Entry 8DOK (electron microscopy, 3.20 A resolution); this record covers chains A and M of the 18 polymer chains in the assembly.

Chain A:
Protein: CRF-1_AE T/F100 Env gp120
Source organism: Human immunodeficiency virus 1
Reference sequence: A0A140EMT3 (A0A140EMT3_9HIV1); the construct lacks a stretch of the UniProt sequence and is renumbered around it, so the offset changes along the chain: 30-134 = UniProt 29-133; 152-185 = UniProt 153-186; 188-309 = UniProt 196-317; 312-321 = UniProt 318-327; 4 more segments
Chain sequence (486 residues; each row starts with the number of its first residue; note: 33 numbers in that range are skipped by the numbering (no residue carries them; nothing is unmodelled there); a row labelled like 134A-134S holds insertion residues (134A, then the next letters in order)):
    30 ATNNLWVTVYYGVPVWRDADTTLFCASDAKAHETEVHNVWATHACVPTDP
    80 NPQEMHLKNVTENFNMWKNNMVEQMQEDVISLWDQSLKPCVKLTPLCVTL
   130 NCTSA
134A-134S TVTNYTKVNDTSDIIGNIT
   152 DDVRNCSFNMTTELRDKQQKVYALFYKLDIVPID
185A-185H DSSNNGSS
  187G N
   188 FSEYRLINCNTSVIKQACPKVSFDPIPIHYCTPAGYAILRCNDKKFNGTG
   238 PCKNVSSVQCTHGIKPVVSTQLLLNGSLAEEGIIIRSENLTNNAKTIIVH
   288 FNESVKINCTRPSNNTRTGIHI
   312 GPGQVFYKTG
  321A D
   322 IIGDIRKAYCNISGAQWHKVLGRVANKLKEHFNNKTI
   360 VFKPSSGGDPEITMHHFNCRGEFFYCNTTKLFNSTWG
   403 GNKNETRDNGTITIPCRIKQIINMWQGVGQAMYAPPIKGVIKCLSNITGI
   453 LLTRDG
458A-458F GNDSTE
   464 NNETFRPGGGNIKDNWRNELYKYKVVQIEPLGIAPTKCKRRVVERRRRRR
Unresolved in the structure: 30-32, 134A-134S, 185A-185H, 403-406, 458A-458F, 505-513
Sequence notes: conflict Cys501 (Ala502 in A0A140EMT3); expression tag (508-513)
Disulfides: Cys54-Cys74, Cys119-Cys205, Cys126-Cys196, Cys131-Cys157, Cys218-Cys247, Cys228-Cys239, Cys296-Cys331, Cys378-Cys445, Cys385-Cys418
Glycans and other covalent adducts: N-acetylglucosamine (NAG) linked to Asn130, Asn156, Asn160, Asn197, Asn241, Asn289, Asn295, Asn301, Asn332, Asn386, Asn392, Asn448; glycan linked to Asn234, Asn262, Asn276
Reported in the primary citation:
  - contacts within the chain: Gln105-Lys476 (backbone contact), Gln105-Trp427 (hydrogen bond), Trp69-Trp427 (hydrophobic contact), Val108-Trp427 (hydrophobic contact), Val255-Trp427 (hydrophobic contact), Trp427-Trp479 (hydrophobic contact)
  - post-translational modification sites: Asn332
  - mutagenesis - H375S: unchanged binding to temsavir

Chain M:
Protein: Heavy chain of 10-1074
Source organism: Homo sapiens
Chain sequence (238 residues; numbered 1 to 219 plus 19 insertion-coded residues; the number before each row is that of its first residue; a row labelled like 82A-82C holds insertion residues (82A, then the next letters in order)):
     1 QVQLQESGPGLVKPSETLSVTCSVSGDSMNNYYWTWIRQSPGKGLEWIGY
    51 ISDRESATYNPSLNSRVVISRDTSKNQLSLKL
82A-82C NSV
    83 TPADTAVYYCATARRGQR
100A-100P IYGVVSFGEFFYYYSM
   101 DVWGKGTTVTVSSASTKGPSVFPLAPSSKSTSGGTAALGCLVKDYFPEPV
   151 TVSWNSGALTSGVHTFPAVLQSSGLYSLSSVVTVPSSSLGTQTYICNVNH
   201 KPSNTKVDKRVEPKSCDKT
Unresolved in the structure: 113-219
Disulfides: Cys22-Cys92

Chain A / chain M interface:
Pairs across the interface - 13 pairs, chain A then chain M:
  Asp325(A) - Tyr100B(M)
  Ile326(A) - Tyr100B(M)
  Ile326(A) - Glu100I(M)
  Arg327(A) - Tyr100B(M)
  Arg327(A) - Gly100C(M)
  Arg327(A) - Val100D(M)
  Arg327(A) - Glu100I(M)  salt bridge
  Lys328(A) - Phe100G(M)
  Lys328(A) - Glu100I(M)
  Tyr330(A) - Val100D(M)  hydrophobic
  Tyr330(A) - Phe100G(M)  hydrophobic
  Thr415(A) - Phe100G(M)
  Pro417(A) - Phe100G(M)  hydrophobic
Interface residues without a listed pair, chain A (10 interface residues in all): Ala329, Lys389, Ile416
Interface residues without a listed pair, chain M (6 interface residues in all): Ser100F
The authors on this interface:
  - residue pairs: Arg327(A)-Tyr100B(M)
  - epitope / paratope residues, chain A: Arg327(A)
  - epitope / paratope residues, chain M: Tyr100B(M)

In short:
Chain A and chain M form an interface of 10 and 6 residues respectively, with 1 salt bridge. Its one
salt-bridged contact is Arg327(A)-Glu100I(M). The paper describes a contact between Arg327(A) and Tyr100B(M).
The paper reports that H375S of chain A leaves binding to temsavir unchanged; epitope/paratope residues
Arg327(A) and Tyr100B(M).
Chain A is CRF-1_AE T/F100 Env gp120 (Human immunodeficiency virus 1) and chain M is Heavy chain of 10-1074
(Homo sapiens); the structure, Cryo-EM structure of T/F100 SOSIP.664 HIV-1 Env trimer in complex with 8ANC195
and 10-1074, was determined by electron microscopy (same publication as 8G6U and 8CZZ).
